PDB entry 7C8B | X-ray diffraction, 2.20 A resolution | chains A and D

Chain A:
Molecule: 3C-like proteinase
From: Severe acute respiratory syndrome coronavirus 2
Notes: EC 3.4.22.69
UniProt: P0DTD1 (R1AB_SARS2); residues 1-306 here correspond to UniProt positions 3264-3569 (UniProt number = residue number + 3263)
Sequence (306 residues; each row starts with the number of its first residue):
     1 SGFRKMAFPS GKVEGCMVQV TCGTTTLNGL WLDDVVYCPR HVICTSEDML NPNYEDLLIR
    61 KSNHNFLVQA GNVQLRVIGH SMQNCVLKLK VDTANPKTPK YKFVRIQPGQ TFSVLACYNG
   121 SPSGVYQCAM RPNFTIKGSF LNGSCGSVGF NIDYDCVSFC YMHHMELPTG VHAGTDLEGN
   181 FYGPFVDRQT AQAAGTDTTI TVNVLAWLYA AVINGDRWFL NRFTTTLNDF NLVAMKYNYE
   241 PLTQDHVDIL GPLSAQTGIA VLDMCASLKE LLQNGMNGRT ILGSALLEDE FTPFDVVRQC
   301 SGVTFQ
Not modelled in the structure: 302-306
UniProt features mapped onto this chain:
  - active site: His41 (For 3CL-PRO activity), Cys145 (Nucleophile)
  - site: Gln306 (Cleavage)
  - cross-link (Glycyl lysine isopeptide (Lys-Gly)): Lys5 (interchain with G-Cter in ubiquitin), Lys90 (interchain with G-Cter in ubiquitin)

Chain D:
Molecule: Z-VAD(OMe)-FMK
Sequence (5 residues; each row starts with the number of its first residue):
     1 XVAXX
Modified residues: PHQ (benzyl chlorocarbonate) at position 1; FL6 ((2S)-2-azanyl-4-methoxy-4-oxidanylidene-butanoic acid) at position 4; CF0 (fluoromethane) at position 5

How chain A and chain D interact:
Contacting residue pairs - 23 pairs, chain A then chain D:
  His41(A) with PHQ_1(D); Ala3(D), hydrogen bond (side chain-backbone); CF0_5(D)
  Met49(A) with PHQ_1(D)
  Tyr54(A) with PHQ_1(D)
  Phe140(A) with FL6_4(D)
  Leu141(A) with FL6_4(D)
  Asn142(A) with FL6_4(D)
  Gly143(A) with FL6_4(D), hydrogen bond (backbone-backbone)
  Ser144(A) with FL6_4(D), hydrogen bond (backbone-backbone)
  Cys145(A) with Ala3(D), hydrogen bond (side chain-backbone); FL6_4(D), hydrogen bond (side chain-backbone); CF0_5(D), covalent bond
  His163(A) with FL6_4(D)
  His164(A) with Ala3(D)
  Met165(A) with Val2(D)
  Glu166(A) with PHQ_1(D); Val2(D), hydrogen bond (backbone-backbone); FL6_4(D)
  His172(A) with FL6_4(D)
  Asp187(A) with PHQ_1(D)
  Arg188(A) with PHQ_1(D)
  Gln189(A) with PHQ_1(D)
Also at the interface, not in a pair above, chain A (18 interface residues in all): Gln192

Summary:
18 residues of chain A and 5 residues of chain D are in contact, with 1 covalent bond and 6 hydrogen bonds.
Polar contacts include His41(A)-Ala3(D), Cys145(A)-Ala3(D) and Cys145(A)-FL6_4(D). UniProt lists active-site
residues His41(A) and Cys145(A) on chain A.
Chain A is 3C-like proteinase (Severe acute respiratory syndrome coronavirus 2) and chain D is Z-VAD(OMe)-FMK;
the structure, Crystal structure of the SARS-CoV-2 main protease in complex with Z-VAD(OMe)-FMK, was
determined by X-ray diffraction.
